PDB entry 9IPE | electron microscopy, 3.31 A resolution | chains B and C of the 3 polymer chains in the assembly

== Chain B ==
Protein: LH-type bispecific diabody Ex3
Source organism: synthetic construct
Notes: engineered mutation(s): Y52W
Chain sequence (519 residues; each row starts with the number of its first residue):
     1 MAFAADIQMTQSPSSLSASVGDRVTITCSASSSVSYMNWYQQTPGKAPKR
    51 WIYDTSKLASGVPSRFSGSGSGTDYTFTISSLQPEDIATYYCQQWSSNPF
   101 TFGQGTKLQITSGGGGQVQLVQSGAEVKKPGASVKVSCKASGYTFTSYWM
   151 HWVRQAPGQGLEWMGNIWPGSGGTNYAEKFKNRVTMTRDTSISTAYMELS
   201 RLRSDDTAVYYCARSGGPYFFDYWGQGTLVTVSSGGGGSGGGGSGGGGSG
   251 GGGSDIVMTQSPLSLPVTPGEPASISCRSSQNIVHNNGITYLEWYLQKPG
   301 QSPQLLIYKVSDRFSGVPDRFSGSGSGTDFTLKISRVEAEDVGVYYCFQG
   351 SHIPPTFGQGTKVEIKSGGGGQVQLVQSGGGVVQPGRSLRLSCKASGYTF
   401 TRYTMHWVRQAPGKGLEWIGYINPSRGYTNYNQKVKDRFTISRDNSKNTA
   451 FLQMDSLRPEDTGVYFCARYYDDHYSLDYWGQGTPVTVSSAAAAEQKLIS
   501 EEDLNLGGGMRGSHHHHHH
Disordered / not traced: 1-5, 235-254, 491-519

== Chain C ==
Protein: T-cell surface glycoprotein CD3 gamma chain, T-cell surface glycoprotein CD3 epsilon chain
Source organism: Homo sapiens
UniProt: chimeric construct of P09693, P07766: residues 1-81 from P09693 (CD3G_HUMAN) positions 23-103 (UniProt number = residue number + 22); residues 108-203 from P07766 positions 23-118 (UniProt number = residue number - 85)
Chain sequence (204 residues; numbered 0 to 203; the number before each row is that of its first residue; numbering starts at 0):
     0 MQSIKGNHLVKVYDYQEDGSVLLTCDAEAKNITWFKDGKMIGFLTEDKKK
    50 WNLGSNAKDPRGMYQCKGSQNKSKPLQVYYRMGSADDAKKDAAKKDDAKK
   100 DDAKKDGSDGNEEMGGITQTPYKVSISGTTVILTCPQYPGSEILWQHNDK
   150 NIGGDEDDKNIGSDEDHLSLKEFSELEQSGYYVCYPRGSKPEDANFYLYL
   200 RARV
Disordered / not traced: 82-117
Sequence notes: initiating methionine (0); linker (82-107)
UniProt features mapped onto this chain:
  - glycosylation (N-linked (GlcNAc...) asparagine): Asn30, Asn70

== How chain B and chain C interact ==
Pairs across the interface (5; chain B residue first):
  Trp95(B) with Gly187(C)
  Ser425(B) with Gly153(C)
  Tyr428(B) with Glu141(C)
  Thr429(B) with Gly139(C)
  Asn430(B) with Ser140(C)
Also at the interface, not in a pair above, chain B (7 interface residues in all): Asn423, Arg426
Also at the interface, not in a pair above, chain C (6 interface residues in all): Ser188

== In short ==
The interface between chain B and chain C involves 7 residues on one side and 6 on the other.
Here chain B is LH-type bispecific diabody Ex3 (synthetic construct) and chain C is T-cell surface
glycoprotein CD3 gamma chain, T-cell surface glycoprotein CD3 epsilon chain (Homo sapiens). Entry 9IPE
(Poly-alanine model for LH-type bispecific diabody Ex3 composed of 528 and OKT3 Fvs in ternary complex ...)
was determined by electron microscopy together with 9IP7, 9IP8, 9IP9, 9IPA, 9IPB, 9IPC and 9IPD from the same
study.
